PDB entry 5MM6 | X-ray diffraction, 1.29 A resolution | chains H and I of the 3 polymer chains in the assembly

# Chain H
Molecule: thrombin heavy chain
Organism: Homo sapiens
Notes: EC 3.4.21.5
Reference sequence: P00734 (THRB_HUMAN); the construct lacks a stretch of the UniProt sequence and is renumbered around it, so the offset changes along the chain: 16-36 = UniProt 364-384; 37-60 = UniProt 386-409; 61-77 = UniProt 419-435; 78-97 = UniProt 437-456; 7 more segments
Chain sequence (259 residues; each row starts with the number of its first residue; note: 3 numbers in that range are skipped by the numbering (no residue carries them; nothing is unmodelled there); a row labelled like 60A-60I holds insertion residues (60A, then the next letters in order)):
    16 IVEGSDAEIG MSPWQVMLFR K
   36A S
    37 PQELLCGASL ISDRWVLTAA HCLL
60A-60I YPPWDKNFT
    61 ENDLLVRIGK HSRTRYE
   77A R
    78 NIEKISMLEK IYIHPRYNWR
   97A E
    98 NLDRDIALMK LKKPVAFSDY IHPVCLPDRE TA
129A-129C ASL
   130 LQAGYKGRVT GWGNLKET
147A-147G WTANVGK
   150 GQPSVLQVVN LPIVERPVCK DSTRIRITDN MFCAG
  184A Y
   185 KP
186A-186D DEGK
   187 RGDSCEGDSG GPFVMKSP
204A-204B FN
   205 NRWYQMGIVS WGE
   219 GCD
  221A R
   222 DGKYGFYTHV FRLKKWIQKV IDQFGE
Unresolved in the structure: 147A-147G, 247
Sequence notes: engineered mutation Ser190 (Ala563 in P00734)
Cystine bridges: Cys42-Cys58, Cys168-Cys182, Cys191-Cys220
Curated features (UniProtKB/Swiss-Prot):
  - region: Ala183 to Val200 (High affinity receptor-binding region which is also known as the TP508 peptide)
  - active site (Charge relay system): His57, Asp102, Ser195
  - glycosylation: Asn60G (N-linked (GlcNAc...) (complex) asparagine)

# Chain I
Molecule: Hirudin variant-2
Reference sequence: P09945 (HIRV2_HIRME); residues 517-528 here correspond to UniProt positions 61-72 (UniProt number = residue number - 456)
Chain sequence (12 residues; each row starts with the number of its first residue):
   517 GDFEEIPEEY LQ
Unresolved in the structure: 517
Modified positions: Tyr526 (O-sulfo-L-tyrosine; TYS)
Curated features (UniProtKB/Swiss-Prot):
  - region: Asp518 to Gln528 (Interaction with fibrinogen-binding exosite of thrombin)
  - modified residue: Tyr526 (Sulfotyrosine)

# How chain H and chain I interact
Residue-residue contacts (21):
  Phe34(H) with Phe519(I), hydrophobic
  Gln38(H) with Phe519(I); Glu521(I); Ile522(I); Leu527(I)
  Glu39(H) with Phe519(I)
  Leu40(H) with Phe519(I)
  Leu65(H) with Ile522(I), hydrophobic; Tyr526(I)
  Arg67(H) with Ile522(I)
  Arg73(H) with Phe519(I)
  Thr74(H) with Asp518(I); Phe519(I); Glu520(I), hydrogen bond (backbone-backbone)
  Arg75(H) with Glu520(I)
  Tyr76(H) with Glu520(I), hydrogen bond (backbone-side chain); Pro523(I); Tyr526(I)
  Glu80(H) with Tyr526(I)
  Lys81(H) with Tyr526(I)
  Ile82(H) with Tyr526(I)
Interface residues without a listed pair, chain H (15 interface residues in all): Met32, Lys36

# Summary
15 residues of chain H and 8 residues of chain I are in contact; the contacts include 2 hydrogen bonds. Among
the polar pairs are Tyr76(H)-Glu520(I) and Thr74(H)-Glu520(I). Curated annotation (UniProt) lists 3
active-site residues on chain H.
Here chain H is thrombin heavy chain (Homo sapiens) and chain I is Hirudin variant-2. Entry 5MM6 (Thrombin
Mutant A190S in complex with (S)-1-(D-phenylalanyl)-N-(4-carbamimidoylbenzyl)pyrrolidine-2-carboxamide) was
determined by X-ray diffraction.
